4MA8 - chains C and H of the 3 polymer chains in the assembly; structure by X-ray diffraction, 2.20 A resolution.

[Chain C]
Molecule: Major prion protein
Organism: Mus musculus
UniProtKB: P04925 (PRIO_MOUSE); residues 117-230 here correspond to UniProt positions 116-229 (UniProt number = residue number - 1)
Amino-acid sequence (114 residues; row label = number of the first residue in the row):
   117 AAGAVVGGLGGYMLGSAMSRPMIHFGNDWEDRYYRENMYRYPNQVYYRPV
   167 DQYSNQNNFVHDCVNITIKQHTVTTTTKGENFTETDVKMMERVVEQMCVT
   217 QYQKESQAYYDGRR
Unresolved in the structure: 117-118, 227-230
UniProt features mapped onto this chain:
  - glycosylation (N-linked (GlcNAc...) asparagine): Asn181, Asn197
Disulfides: Cys179-Cys214
Small-molecule neighbours: Chlorpromazine (Z80; 3-(2-chloro-10H-phenothiazin-10-yl)-N,N-dimethylpropan-1-amine): Gly123, Leu125, Gly126, Tyr162, Ile182, Lys185, Gln186
What the authors report for this chain:
  - binding site for Chlorpromazine: Leu125
  - conformationally variable residues: Leu125, Lys185
  - disease-associated variants - D178N: decreased stability (proposed by the authors, not directly observed)

[Chain H]
Molecule: POM1 heavy chain
Organism: Mus musculus
Notes: fragment: Fab
Amino-acid sequence (218 residues; numbered 1 to 218; the number before each row is that of its first residue):
     1 QVQLQQSGTELVMPGASVKMSCKASGYTFTDYWMHWVKQRPGQGLEWIGS
    51 IDPSDSYTSHNEKFKGKATLTVDESSSTAYMQLSSLTSEDSAVYFCSRSG
   101 YGYYAMEYWGQGTSVTVSSAKTTPPSVYPLAPGGGATNSMVTLGCLVKGY
   151 FPEPVTVTWNSGSLSGGVHTFPAVLQSDLYTLSSSVTVPSSTWPSETVTC
   201 NVAHPASSTKVDKKIVPR
Disulfides: Cys22-Cys96, Cys145-Cys200

[Interface between chain C and chain H]
Pairs across the interface - 18 pairs, chain C then chain H:
  Met138(C) - Tyr101(H)
  His140(C) - Trp33(H)  hydrogen bond (backbone-side chain)
  His140(C) - Asp52(H)
  His140(C) - Tyr101(H)
  His140(C) - Gly102(H)
  His140(C) - Tyr104(H)
  Phe141(C) - Trp33(H)
  Phe141(C) - Tyr57(H)
  Gly142(C) - Trp33(H)
  Gly142(C) - Tyr104(H)  hydrogen bond (backbone-side chain)
  Asn143(C) - Tyr104(H)
  Asp144(C) - Tyr104(H)
  Asp147(C) - Tyr104(H)  hydrogen bond
  Lys204(C) - Tyr57(H)
  Arg208(C) - Asp52(H)  salt bridge
  Arg208(C) - Asp55(H)  salt bridge
  Arg208(C) - Tyr57(H)
  Gln212(C) - Asp55(H)  hydrogen bond
Also at the interface, not in a pair above, chain C (11 interface residues in all): Glu146

[Summary]
11 residues of chain C and 7 residues of chain H are in contact, with 4 hydrogen bonds and 2 salt bridges.
Polar contacts include Arg208(C)-Asp52(H), Arg208(C)-Asp55(H) and His140(C)-Trp33(H). Bound to chain C:
Chlorpromazine. The paper reports a binding site for Chlorpromazine at Leu125(C); D178N of chain C reduces
stability.
Chain C is Major prion protein and chain H is POM1 heavy chain, both from Mus musculus; the structure, Crystal
structure of mouse prion protein complexed with Chlorpromazine, was determined by X-ray diffraction together
with 4MA7 from the same study.
